Entry 8SAW (electron microscopy, 3.30 A resolution); this record covers chains A and C of the 12 polymer chains in the assembly.

# Chain A
Molecule: CH848.3.D0949.10.17chim.6R.SOSIP.664 gp120A
Organism: HIV-1 06TG.HT008
UniProtKB: A0A1W6IPB2 (A0A1W6IPB2_9HIV1); the construct lacks a stretch of the UniProt sequence and is renumbered around it, so the offset changes along the chain: 34-132 = UniProt 30-128; 136-143 = UniProt 129-136; 153-185 = UniProt 139-171; 186-309 = UniProt 174-297; 6 more segments
Amino-acid sequence (471 residues; each row starts with the number of its first residue; note: 16 numbers in that range are skipped by the numbering (no residue carries them; nothing is unmodelled there); a row labelled like 185a-185b holds insertion residues (185a, then the next letters in order)):
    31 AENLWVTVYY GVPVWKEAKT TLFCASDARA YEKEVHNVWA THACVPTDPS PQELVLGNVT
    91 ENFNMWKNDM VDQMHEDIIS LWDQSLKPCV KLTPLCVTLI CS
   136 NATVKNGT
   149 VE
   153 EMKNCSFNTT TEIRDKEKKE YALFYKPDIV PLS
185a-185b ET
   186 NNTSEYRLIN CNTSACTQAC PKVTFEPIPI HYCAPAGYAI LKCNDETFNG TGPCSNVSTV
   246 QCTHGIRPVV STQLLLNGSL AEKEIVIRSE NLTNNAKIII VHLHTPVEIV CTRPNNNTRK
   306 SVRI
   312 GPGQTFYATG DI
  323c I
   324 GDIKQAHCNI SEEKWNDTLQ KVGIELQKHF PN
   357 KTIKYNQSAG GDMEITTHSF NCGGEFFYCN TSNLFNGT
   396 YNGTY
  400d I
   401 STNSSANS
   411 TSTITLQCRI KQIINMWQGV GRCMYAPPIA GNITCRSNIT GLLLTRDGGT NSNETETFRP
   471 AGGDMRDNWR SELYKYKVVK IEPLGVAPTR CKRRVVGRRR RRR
Unresolved in the structure: 31, 506-513
Differences from the reference sequence: expression tag (31-33, 512-513); conflict Cys-201 (Val189 in A0A1W6IPB2), Cys-433 (Ala417 in A0A1W6IPB2), Lys-490 (Glu474 in A0A1W6IPB2), Glu-492 (Gln476 in A0A1W6IPB2), Val-496 (Ile480 in A0A1W6IPB2), Arg-500 (Gly484 in A0A1W6IPB2), Cys-501 (Ala485 in A0A1W6IPB2), Gly-507 (Glu491 in A0A1W6IPB2), Arg-509 (Glu493 in A0A1W6IPB2), Arg-510 (Lys494 in A0A1W6IPB2)
Disulfide bonds: Cys-54/Cys-74, Cys-119/Cys-205, Cys-126/Cys-196, Cys-131/Cys-157, Cys-201/Cys-433, Cys-218/Cys-247, Cys-228/Cys-239, Cys-296/Cys-331, Cys-378/Cys-445, Cys-385/Cys-418
Covalent attachments: N-acetylglucosamine (NAG) linked to Asn-156, Asn-301, Asn-442; glycan linked to Asn-332

# Chain C
Molecule: DH270.UCA. G57R heavy chain
Organism: Homo sapiens
Amino-acid sequence (127 residues; each row starts with the number of its first residue):
     1 QVQLVQSGAE VKKPGASVKV SCKASGYTFT GYYMHWVRQA PGQGLEWMGW INPNSGRTNY
    61 AQKFQGRVTM TRDTSISTAY MELSRLRSDD TAVYYCARGG WISLYYDSSG YPNFDYWGQG
   121 TLVTVSS
Unresolved in the structure: 127
Disulfide bonds: Cys-22/Cys-96

# Chain A / chain C interface
Contacting residue pairs (19; chain A residue first):
  Thr-138(A) / Arg-57(C)
  Val-139(A) / Arg-57(C)
  Lys-140(A) / Gly-56(C)
  Asn-141(A) / Ser-55(C)
  Thr-143(A) / Leu-104(C)
  Pro-299(A) / Tyr-105(C)
  Ile-323(A) / Arg-57(C)  hydrogen bond (backbone-side chain)
  Gly-324(A) / Arg-57(C)  hydrogen bond (backbone-side chain)
  Asp-325(A) / Tyr-33(C)  hydrogen bond
  Asp-325(A) / Trp-50(C)
  Asp-325(A) / Asn-52(C)
  Asp-325(A) / Asp-107(C)  hydrogen bond (backbone-side chain)
  Ile-326(A) / Arg-57(C)
  Lys-327(A) / Tyr-33(C)  hydrogen bond
  Lys-327(A) / Leu-104(C)
  Lys-327(A) / Tyr-106(C)
  Gln-328(A) / Leu-104(C)
  His-330(A) / Tyr-105(C)
  Thr-415(A) / Tyr-105(C)
Also at the interface, not in a pair above, chain C (12 interface residues in all): Ile-102, Ser-103

# In short
14 residues of chain A face 12 of chain C across their interface, with 5 hydrogen bonds. Polar contacts
include Ile-323(A)/Arg-57(C), Gly-324(A)/Arg-57(C) and Asp-325(A)/Tyr-33(C). Covalently linked
N-acetylglucosamine: at Asn-156(A), Asn-301(A) and Asn-442(A).
Chain A is CH848.3.D0949.10.17chim.6R.SOSIP.664 gp120A (HIV-1 06TG.HT008) and chain C is DH270.UCA. G57R heavy
chain (Homo sapiens); the structure, CryoEM structure of DH270.UCA.G57R-CH848.10.17DT, was determined by
electron microscopy together with 8SAL, 8SAN, 8SAQ, 8SAR, 8SAS, 8SAT and 9 further entries from the same
study.
